PDB entry 7XUE | electron microscopy, 3.17 A resolution | chains H and J of the 8 polymer chains in the assembly

[Chain H]
Protein: DNA-directed RNA polymerase subunit alpha
Organism: Escherichia coli (strain K12)
Notes: EC 2.7.7.6
Reference sequence: P0A7Z4 (RPOA_ECOLI); residues 1-329 here = UniProt positions 1-329
Chain sequence (329 residues; each row starts with the number of its first residue):
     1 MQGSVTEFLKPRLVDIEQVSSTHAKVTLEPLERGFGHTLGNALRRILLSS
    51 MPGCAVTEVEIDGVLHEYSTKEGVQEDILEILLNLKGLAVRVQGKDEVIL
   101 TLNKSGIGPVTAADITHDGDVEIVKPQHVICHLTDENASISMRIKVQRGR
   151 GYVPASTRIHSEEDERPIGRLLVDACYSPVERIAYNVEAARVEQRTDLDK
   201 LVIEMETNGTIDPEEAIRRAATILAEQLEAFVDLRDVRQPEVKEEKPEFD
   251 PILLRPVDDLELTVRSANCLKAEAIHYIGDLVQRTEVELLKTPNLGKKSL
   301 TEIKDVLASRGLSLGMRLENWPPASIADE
Not modelled in the structure: 1-3, 159-168, 233-329
Curated features (UniProtKB/Swiss-Prot):
  - region: E162 to E165 (Required for interaction with Crp at class II promoters)
  - modified residue: R265 (ADP-ribosylarginine), K297 (N6-acetyllysine), K298 (N6-acetyllysine)
  - mutagenesis: R45 (R45C: In rpoA112; temperature-sensitive, blocks RNA polymerase assembly), E162 to E165 (5-fold decrease in CRP-class II promoter-dependent transcription), E165 (E165K: 5-fold decrease in CRP-class II promoter-dependent transcription), R191 (R191C: In rpoA101; temperature-sensitive)

[Chain J]
Protein: DNA-directed RNA polymerase subunit beta'
Organism: Escherichia coli (strain K12)
Notes: EC 2.7.7.6
Reference sequence: P0A8T7 (RPOC_ECOLI); residue numbers follow UniProt; this construct covers 1-1407
Chain sequence (1430 residues; row label = number of the first residue in the row):
     1 VKDLLKFLKAQTKTEEFDAIKIALASPDMIRSWSFGEVKKPETINYRTFK
    51 PERDGLFCARIFGPVKDYECLCGKYKRLKHRGVICEKCGVEVTQTKVRRE
   101 RMGHIELASPTAHIWFLKSLPSRIGLLLDMPLRDIERVLYFESYVVIEGG
   151 MTNLERQQILTEEQYLDALEEFGDEFDAKMGAEAIQALLKSMDLEQECEQ
   201 LREELNETNSETKRKKLTKRIKLLEAFVQSGNKPEWMILTVLPVLPPDLR
   251 PLVPLDGGRFATSDLNDLYRRVINRNNRLKRLLDLAAPDIIVRNEKRMLQ
   301 EAVDALLDNGRRGRAITGSNKRPLKSLADMIKGKQGRFRQNLLGKRVDYS
   351 GRSVITVGPYLRLHQCGLPKKMALELFKPFIYGKLELRGLATTIKAAKKM
   401 VEREEAVVWDILDEVIREHPVLLNRAPTLHRLGIQAFEPVLIEGKAIQLH
   451 PLVCAAYNADFDGDQMAVHVPLTLEAQLEARALMMSTNNILSPANGEPII
   501 VPSQDVVLGLYYMTRDCVNAKGEGMVLTGPKEAERLYRSGLASLHARVKV
   551 RITEYEKDANGELVAKTSLKDTTVGRAILWMIVPKGLPYSIVNQALGKKA
   601 ISKMLNTCYRILGLKPTVIFADQIMYTGFAYAARSGASVGIDDMVIPEKK
   651 HEIISEAEAEVAEIQEQFQSGLVTAGERYNKVIDIWAAANDRVSKAMMDN
   701 LQTETVINRDGQEEKQVSFNSIYMMADSGARGSAAQIRQLAGMRGLMAKP
   751 DGSIIETPITANFREGLNVLQYFISTHGARKGLADTALKTANSGYLTRRL
   801 VDVAQDLVVTEDDCGTHEGIMMTPVIEGGDVKEPLRDRVLGRVTAEDVLK
   851 PGTADILVPRNTLLHEQWCDLLEENSVDAVKVRSVVSCDTDFGVCAHCYG
   901 RDLARGHIINKGEAIGVIAAQSIGEPGTQLTMRTFHIGGAASRAAAESSI
   951 QVKNKGSIKLSNVKSVVNSSGKLVITSRNTELKLIDEFGRTKESYKVPYG
  1001 AVLAKGDGEQVAGGETVANWDPHTMPVITEVSGFVRFTDMIDGQTITRQT
  1051 DELTGLSSLVVLDSAERTAGGKDLRPALKIVDAQGNDVLIPGTDMPAQYF
  1101 LPGKAIVQLEDGVQISSGDTLARIPQESGGTKDITGGLPRVADLFEARRP
  1151 KEPAILAEISGIVSFGKETKGKRRLVITPVDGSDPYEEMIPKWRQLNVFE
  1201 GERVERGDVISDGPEAPHDILRLRGVHAVTRYIVNEVQDVYRLQGVKIND
  1251 KHIEVIVRQMLRKATIVNAGSSDFLEGEQVEYSRVKIANRELEANGKVGA
  1301 TYSRDLLGITKASLATESFISAASFQETTRVLTEAAVAGKRDELRGLKEN
  1351 VIVGRLIPAGTGYAYHQDRMRRRAAGEAPAAPQVTAEDASASLAELLNAG
  1401 LGGSDNELELEVLFQGPSSGHHHHHHHHHH
Not modelled in the structure: 1-15, 934-947, 1127-1135, 1374-1430
Differences from the reference sequence: conflict V1 (Met in P0A8T7); expression tag (1408-1430)
Ion coordination: Zn2+ site 1: C70, C72, C85, C88; Mg2+: D460, D462, D464 (shared with 2 residues of chain R); Zn2+ site 2: C814, C888, C895, C898
Curated features (UniProtKB/Swiss-Prot):
  - binding site (Zn(2+)): C70, C72, C85, C88, C814, C888, C895, C898
  - binding site (Mg(2+)): D460, D462, D464
  - modified residue: K983 (N6-acetyllysine)
  - mutagenesis: Q504 (Q504P: Resistant to antibiotics salinamide A and B), N690 (N690D: Resistant to antibiotics salinamide A and B), M697 (M697V: Resistant to antibiotics salinamide A and B), A735 (A735T: Resistant to antibiotics salinamide A and B), R738 (R738C/H/P/S: Resistant to antibiotics salinamide A and B), A748 (A748E: Resistant to antibiotics salinamide A and B), P758 (P758S/T: Resistant to antibiotics salinamide A and B), F763 (F763C: Resistant to antibiotics salinamide A and B), S775 (S775A: Resistant to antibiotics salinamide A and B), A779 (A779T/V: Resistant to antibiotics salinamide A and B), R780 (R780C: Resistant to antibiotics salinamide A and B), G782 (G782A/C: Resistant to antibiotics salinamide A and B), 1 further mutagenesis entry in UniProt
What the authors report for this chain:
  - binding site for nun gene and immunity region (95-nt RNA): R77

[Interface between chain H and chain J]
Pairs across the interface - 24 pairs, chain H then chain J:
  R44(H) with R538(J)
  L48(H) with R535(J); R538(J)
  E80(H) with R551(J), salt bridge
  L83(H) with V526(J), hydrophobic; L527(J); L569(J), hydrophobic
  N84(H) with R551(J), hydrogen bond
  K86(H) with V526(J), hydrogen bond (side chain-backbone); T528(J); E532(J), salt bridge
  Y152(H) with E532(J), hydrogen bond; R535(J); L536(J), hydrophobic; L541(J), hydrophobic
  C176(H) with R535(J), hydrogen bond
  V180(H) with R535(J)
  E181(H) with K531(J); R535(J), hydrogen bond (backbone-side chain)
  R182(H) with K531(J); M581(J)
  R191(H) with D413(J), salt bridge
  T196(H) with E443(J)
  E206(H) with K531(J), salt bridge
Also at the interface, not in a pair above, chain H (18 interface residues in all): S49, P154, D174, Q194
Also at the interface, not in a pair above, chain J (18 interface residues in all): A406, W409, E534, S539

[Overview]
The chain H/chain J interface involves 18 residues from each chain, with 5 hydrogen bonds and 4 salt bridges.
Polar pairs include E80(H)-R551(J), K86(H)-E532(J) and R191(H)-D413(J). The paper reports a binding site for
nun gene and immunity region (95-nt RNA) at R77(J).
Chain H is DNA-directed RNA polymerase subunit alpha and chain J is DNA-directed RNA polymerase subunit beta',
both from Escherichia coli (strain K12); the structure, Cryo-EM structure of HK022 putRNA-associated E.coli
RNA polymerase elongation complex, was determined by electron microscopy together with 7XUG and 7XUI from the
same study.
